1XV9 - chains A and B of the 4 polymer chains in the assembly; structure by X-ray diffraction, 2.70 A resolution.

== Chain A ==
Name: Retinoic acid receptor RXR-alpha
Organism: Homo sapiens
Notes: fragment: LBD domain
UniProt: P19793 (RXRA_HUMAN); residue numbers follow UniProt; this construct covers 227-462
Amino-acid sequence (236 residues; each row starts with the number of its first residue):
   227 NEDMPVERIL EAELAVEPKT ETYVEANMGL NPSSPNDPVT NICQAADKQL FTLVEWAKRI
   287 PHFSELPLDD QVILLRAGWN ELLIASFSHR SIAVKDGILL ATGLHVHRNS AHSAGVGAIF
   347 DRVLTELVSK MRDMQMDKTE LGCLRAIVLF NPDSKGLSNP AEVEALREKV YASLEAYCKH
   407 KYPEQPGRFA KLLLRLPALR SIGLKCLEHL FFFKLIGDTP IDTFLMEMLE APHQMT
Not modelled in the structure: 459-462
Small-molecule neighbours: pentadecanoic acid (F15): Ile268, Ala271, Ala272, Gln275, Leu309, Ser312, Phe313, Arg316, Leu325, Leu326, Ala327, Val342, Ile345, Phe346, Val349, Cys432, His435, Leu436
Swiss-Prot annotation at these positions:
  - region: Arg348 to Gly368 (Required for nuclear export)
  - binding site (9-cis-retinoate): Arg316, Ala327
  - binding site (all-trans-retinoate): Arg316, Ala327
  - modified residue (Phosphoserine): Ser259, Ser260
  - mutagenesis: Val280 (V280A: Abolished ubiquitination and degradation by UBR5), Glu352 to Thr462 (No impact on acetylation by EP300), Met357 to Met360 (Abolishes nuclear export), Leu418 to Leu430 (Abolishes nuclear localization), Glu434 (E434N/Q/K/A: As a heterodimer with NR1H4, impairs interaction with coactivator NCOA1. Impairs transcriptional activity)

== Chain B ==
Name: Orphan nuclear receptor NR1I3
Organism: Homo sapiens
Notes: fragment: LBD domain
UniProt: Q14994 (NR1I3_HUMAN); aligned to UniProt positions 103-348 over residues 103-348 (the alignment contains insertions or deletions, so no single offset holds)
Amino-acid sequence (246 residues; each row starts with the number of its first residue):
   103 PVQLSKEQEE LIRTLLGAHT RHMGTMFEQF VQFRPPAHLF IHHQPLPTLA PVLPLVTHFA
   163 DINTFMVLQV IKFTKDLPVF RSLPIEDQIS LLKGAAVEIC HIVLNTTFCL QTQNFLCGPL
   223 RYTIEDGARV GFQVEFLELL FHFHGTLRKL QLQEPEYVLL AAMALFSPDR PGVTQRDEID
   283 QLQEEMALTL QSYIKGQQRR PRDRFLYAKL LGLLAELRSI NEAYGYQIQH IQGLSAMMPL
   343 LQEICS

== Interface between chain A and chain B ==
Contacting residue pairs (40):
  Arg348(A) - Asp271(B)  salt bridge
  Thr351(A) - Arg278(B)
  Glu352(A) - Asp271(B)
  Glu352(A) - Arg278(B)  salt bridge
  Lys356(A) - Arg278(B)
  Lys356(A) - Asp282(B)  salt bridge
  Asn377(A) - Glu318(B)
  Lys381(A) - Glu237(B)
  Lys381(A) - Glu240(B)
  Lys381(A) - Leu241(B)
  Glu390(A) - Lys311(B)  salt bridge
  Arg393(A) - Lys311(B)
  Glu394(A) - Phe307(B)
  Glu394(A) - Lys311(B)  salt bridge
  Tyr397(A) - Phe307(B)  hydrophobic
  Tyr397(A) - Ala310(B)  hydrogen bond (side chain-backbone)
  Tyr397(A) - Lys311(B)  hydrogen bond (side chain-backbone)
  Ala398(A) - Phe307(B)
  Glu401(A) - Arg306(B)  salt bridge
  Glu401(A) - Phe307(B)
  Ala416(A) - Gln293(B)
  Ala416(A) - Tyr309(B)  hydrophobic
  Leu419(A) - Ala310(B)  hydrophobic
  Leu419(A) - Leu313(B)  hydrophobic
  Leu420(A) - Gln285(B)
  Arg421(A) - Arg278(B)
  Arg421(A) - Gln285(B)  hydrogen bond
  Pro423(A) - Leu316(B)  hydrophobic
  Pro423(A) - Ala317(B)  hydrophobic
  Pro423(A) - Arg320(B)
  Ala424(A) - Asp271(B)
  Arg426(A) - Ala317(B)  hydrogen bond (side chain-backbone)
  Arg426(A) - Glu318(B)  salt bridge
  Arg426(A) - Arg320(B)
  Arg426(A) - Ser321(B)
  Ser427(A) - Arg320(B)  hydrogen bond
  Leu430(A) - Arg320(B)
  Leu430(A) - Ser321(B)
  Leu430(A) - Glu324(B)
  Glu434(A) - Glu324(B)
Also at the interface, not in a pair above, chain A (26 interface residues in all): Asp379, Phe415, Lys417, Leu422
Also at the interface, not in a pair above, chain B (28 interface residues in all): His244, Thr248, Met265, Arg272, Pro273, Glu286, Ala289, Lys297

== Summary ==
26 residues of chain A and 28 residues of chain B are in contact, with 5 hydrogen bonds and 7 salt bridges.
Among the polar pairs are Arg348(A)-Asp271(B), Glu352(A)-Arg278(B) and Lys356(A)-Asp282(B). Bound to chain A:
pentadecanoic acid.
Here chain A is Retinoic acid receptor RXR-alpha and chain B is Orphan nuclear receptor NR1I3, both from Homo
sapiens. Entry 1XV9 (crystal structure of CAR/RXR heterodimer bound with SRC1 peptide, fatty acid, and
5b-pregnane-3,20-dione) was determined by X-ray diffraction, deposited together with 1XVP.
